1ZV7 - chains A and B; structure by X-ray diffraction, 1.70 A resolution.

[Chain A (and B)]
Protein: spike glycoprotein
Source organism: SARS coronavirus FRA
Notes: chain B of this document is another copy of the same molecule, construct and numbering; everything in this record applies to it too
Reference sequence: P59594 (SPIKE_CVHSA); residues 1-44 here correspond to UniProt positions 1150-1193 (UniProt number = residue number + 1149)
Sequence (44 residues; row label = number of the first residue in the row):
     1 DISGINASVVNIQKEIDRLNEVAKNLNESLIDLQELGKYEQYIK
Disordered / not traced: 39-44 (chain B: 1-3, 37-44)
From the paper describing this entry:
  - self-association interface (contacts with another copy of this molecule): Ile5, Ile12, Leu33

[Interface between chain A and chain B]
Residue-residue contacts (28):
  Ile5(A) - Leu33(B)
  Val9(A) - Leu30(B)
  Val9(A) - Leu33(B)  hydrophobic
  Val9(A) - Gln34(B)
  Ile12(A) - Leu30(B)  hydrophobic
  Gln13(A) - Leu30(B)
  Ile16(A) - Leu26(B)
  Ile16(A) - Asn27(B)
  Ile16(A) - Leu30(B)  hydrophobic
  Leu19(A) - Leu19(B)  hydrophobic
  Leu19(A) - Val22(B)  hydrophobic
  Leu19(A) - Leu26(B)  hydrophobic
  Asn20(A) - Ala23(B)
  Val22(A) - Leu19(B)  hydrophobic
  Ala23(A) - Leu19(B)  hydrophobic
  Ala23(A) - Asn20(B)
  Leu26(A) - Ile16(B)
  Asn27(A) - Ile16(B)
  Leu30(A) - Val9(B)
  Leu30(A) - Gln13(B)
  Leu30(A) - Ile16(B)  hydrophobic
  Leu33(A) - Ile5(B)
  Leu33(A) - Val9(B)  hydrophobic
  Leu33(A) - Ile12(B)  hydrophobic
  Gln34(A) - Val9(B)
  Leu36(A) - Ile5(B)  hydrophobic
  Gly37(A) - Ile5(B)
  Gly37(A) - Asn6(B)
Also at the interface, not in a pair above, chain B (16 interface residues in all): Leu36

[Overview]
Chain A and chain B each contribute 16 residues to their interface. The paper reports a self-association
interface involving Ile5(A), Ile12(A) and Leu33(A).
Chain A and chain B are both spike glycoprotein (SARS coronavirus FRA); the structure, A structure-based
mechanism of SARS virus membrane fusion, was determined by X-ray diffraction together with 1ZV8 and 1ZVB from
the same study.
